PDB entry 5N1Z | X-ray diffraction, 1.81 A resolution | chain A

Chain A:
Molecule: B-cell lymphoma 6 protein
Source organism: Homo sapiens
Reference sequence: P41182 (BCL6_HUMAN); numbering as in UniProt (aligned over 6-128)
Chain sequence (123 residues; numbered 6 to 128; the number before each row is that of its first residue):
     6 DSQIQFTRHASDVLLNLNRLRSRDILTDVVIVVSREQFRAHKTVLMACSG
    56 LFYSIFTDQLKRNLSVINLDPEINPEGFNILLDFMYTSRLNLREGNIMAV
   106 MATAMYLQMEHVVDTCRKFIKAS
Differences from the reference sequence: engineered mutation Gln8 (Cys in P41182), Arg67 (Cys in P41182), Asn84 (Cys in P41182)
Ligand contacts: pyrazolo-pyrimidine macrocycle (8GQ): Asn21, Arg24, Leu25, Arg28, Met51, Ala52, Cys53, Ser54, Gly55, Tyr58, Gln113, Met114, Glu115
UniProt features mapped onto this chain:
  - mutagenesis: Asn21 (N21K: Abolishes interaction with NCOR2 and HDAC2, no effect on interaction with CTBP1 and transcriptional autoinhibition; when associated with A-116 and 376-Q--Q-379), Ser59 (S59A: Abolished ubiquitination by the SCF(FBXL17) complex), His116 (H116A: Abolishes interaction with NCOR2 and HDAC2, no effect on interaction with CTBP1 and transcriptional autoinhibition; when associated with K-21 and 376-Q--Q-379)
Reported in the primary citation:
  - binding site for pyrazolo-pyrimidine macrocycle: Arg28, Met51, Tyr58

In short:
Chain A binds pyrazolo-pyrimidine macrocycle. UniProt lists 3 mutagenesis sites. The paper reports a binding
site for pyrazolo-pyrimidine macrocycle at Arg28, Met51 and Tyr58.
Chain A is B-cell lymphoma 6 protein (Homo sapiens); the structure, Crystal structure of the BCL6 BTB domain
in complex with pyrazolo-pyrimidine macrocyclic ligand, was determined by X-ray diffraction together with
5N1V, 5N1X, 5N20 and 5N21 from the same study.
